2QDG - chains B and C of the 4 polymer chains in the assembly; structure by X-ray diffraction, 2.20 A resolution.

Chain B (and C):
Name: Fructose-1,6-bisphosphate aldolase
Source organism: Leishmania mexicana
Notes: EC 4.1.2.13; chain C of this document is another copy of the same molecule, construct and numbering; everything in this record applies to it too
UniProtKB: Q9U5N6 (Q9U5N6_LEIME); residue numbers follow UniProt; this construct covers 1-371
Sequence (391 residues; numbered -19 to 371; the number before each row is that of its first residue; numbers below 1 keep their minus sign (Met-19 is residue -19)):
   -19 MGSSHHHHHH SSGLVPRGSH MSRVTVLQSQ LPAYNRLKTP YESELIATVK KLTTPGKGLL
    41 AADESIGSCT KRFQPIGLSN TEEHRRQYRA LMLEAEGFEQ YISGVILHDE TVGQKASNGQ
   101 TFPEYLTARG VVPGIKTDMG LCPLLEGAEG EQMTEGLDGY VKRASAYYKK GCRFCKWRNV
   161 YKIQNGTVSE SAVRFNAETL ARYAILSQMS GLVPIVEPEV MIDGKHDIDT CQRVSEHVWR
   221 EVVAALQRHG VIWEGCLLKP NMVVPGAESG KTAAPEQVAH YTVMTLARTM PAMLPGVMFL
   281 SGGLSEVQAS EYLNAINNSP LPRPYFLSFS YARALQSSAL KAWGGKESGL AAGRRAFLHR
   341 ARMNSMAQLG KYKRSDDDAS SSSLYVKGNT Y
Not modelled in the structure: -19 to 0, 367-371 (chain C: -19 to 0, 359-371)
Differences from the reference sequence: expression tag (-19 to 0)
Glycans and other covalent adducts: 1,6-fructose diphosphate (linear form) (2FP) linked to Lys239
Residues lining bound ligands: 1,6-fructose diphosphate (linear form) (2FP): Ala41, Asp43, Glu44, Ser45, Ser48, Ile86, Lys116, Lys156, Arg158, Glu197, Leu280, Ser281, Gly282, Ser310, Tyr311, Ala312, Arg313

Chain B / chain C interface:
Pairs across the interface (57):
  Met1(B) with Glu129(C)
  Arg3(B) with Asn165(C), hydrogen bond
  Leu11(B) with Thr167(C)
  Pro12(B) with Glu170(C); His217(C)
  Ala13(B) with Arg213(C); His217(C)
  Tyr14(B) with Gly166(C), hydrogen bond (side chain-backbone); Arg213(C)
  Asn15(B) with Arg220(C)
  Arg16(B) with Arg213(C); Arg268(C)
  Lys18(B) with Arg213(C)
  Asn165(B) with Arg3(C), hydrogen bond
  Gly166(B) with Tyr14(C), hydrogen bond (backbone-side chain)
  Glu170(B) with Pro12(C)
  Thr210(B) with Tyr14(C)
  Arg213(B) with Ala13(C); Tyr14(C); Arg16(C); Lys18(C)
  His217(B) with Pro12(C); Ala13(C)
  Arg220(B) with Asn15(C), hydrogen bond; Gln227(C)
  Gln227(B) with Arg220(C); Arg268(C), hydrogen bond (side chain-backbone)
  Trp233(B) with Arg268(C)
  Glu234(B) with Arg268(C), salt bridge
  Met264(B) with Met273(C), hydrophobic
  Ala267(B) with Pro271(C); Ala272(C), hydrogen bond (backbone-backbone); Met273(C), hydrogen bond (backbone-backbone)
  Arg268(B) with Arg16(C); Gln227(C), hydrogen bond (backbone-side chain); Trp233(C); Glu234(C), salt bridge; Pro271(C); Met273(C)
  Met270(B) with Pro271(C); Ala272(C), hydrogen bond (backbone-backbone)
  Pro271(B) with Ala267(C); Arg268(C); Met270(C)
  Ala272(B) with Ala267(C), hydrogen bond (backbone-backbone); Met270(C), hydrogen bond (backbone-backbone); Pro302(C); Pro304(C); Tyr305(C)
  Met273(B) with Met264(C), hydrophobic; Ala267(C), hydrogen bond (backbone-backbone); Arg268(C)
  Pro302(B) with Ala272(C); Met273(C), hydrophobic
  Pro304(B) with Ala272(C); Pro304(C)
  Tyr305(B) with Ala272(C)
Other interface residues (no listed pair), chain B (31 interface residues in all): Thr167, Thr269
Other interface residues (no listed pair), chain C (32 interface residues in all): Leu11, Thr210, Gly230, Thr269

Summary:
Chain B and chain C form an interface of 31 and 32 residues respectively, with 13 hydrogen bonds and 2 salt
bridges. Polar pairs include Glu234(B)-Arg268(C), Arg3(B)-Asn165(C) and Tyr14(B)-Gly166(C). 1,6-fructose
diphosphate (linear form) is covalently linked to Lys239(B).
Chain B and chain C are both Fructose-1,6-bisphosphate aldolase (Leishmania mexicana); the structure,
Fructose-1,6-bisphosphate Schiff base intermediate in FBP aldolase from Leishmania mexicana, was determined by
X-ray diffraction (same publication as 2QAP and 2QDH).
